PDB entry 4G8I | X-ray diffraction, 1.60 A resolution | chains A and B of the 3 polymer chains in the assembly

# Chain A
Protein: HLA class I histocompatibility antigen, B-27 alpha chain
From: Homo sapiens
Reference sequence: P03989 (1B27_HUMAN); residues 1-276 here correspond to UniProt positions 25-300 (UniProt number = residue number + 24)
Sequence (276 residues; each row starts with the number of its first residue):
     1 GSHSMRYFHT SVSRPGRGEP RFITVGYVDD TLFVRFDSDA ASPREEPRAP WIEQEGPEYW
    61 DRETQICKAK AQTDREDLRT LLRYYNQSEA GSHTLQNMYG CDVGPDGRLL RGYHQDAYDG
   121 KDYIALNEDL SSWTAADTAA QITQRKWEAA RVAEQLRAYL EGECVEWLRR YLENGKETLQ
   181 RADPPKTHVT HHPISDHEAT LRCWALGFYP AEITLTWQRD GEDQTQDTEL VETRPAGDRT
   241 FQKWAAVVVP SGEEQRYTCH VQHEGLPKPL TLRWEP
Disulfide bonds: C101-C164, C203-C259

# Chain B
Protein: Beta-2-microglobulin
From: Homo sapiens
Reference sequence: P61769 (B2MG_HUMAN); residues 1-99 here correspond to UniProt positions 21-119 (UniProt number = residue number + 20)
Sequence (99 residues; row label = number of the first residue in the row):
     1 IQRTPKIQVY SRHPAENGKS NFLNCYVSGF HPSDIEVDLL KNGERIEKVE HSDLSFSKDW
    61 SFYLLYYTEF TPTEKDEYAC RVNHVTLSQP KIVKWDRDM
Disulfide bonds: C25-C80
Swiss-Prot annotation at these positions:
  - modified residue: Q2 (Pyrrolidone carboxylic acid)
  - glycosylation: I1 (N-linked (Glc) (glycation) isoleucine), K19 (N-linked (Glc) (glycation) lysine), K41 (N-linked (Glc) (glycation) lysine), K48 (N-linked (Glc) (glycation) lysine), K58 (N-linked (Glc) (glycation) lysine), K91 (N-linked (Glc) (glycation) lysine), K94 (N-linked (Glc) (glycation) lysine)

# How chain A and chain B interact
Pairs across the interface (52):
  F8(A) with S55(B); F56(B), hydrophobic
  H9(A) with F56(B)
  T10(A) with L54(B); F56(B); F62(B)
  V12(A) with S33(B)
  I23(A) with L54(B)
  V25(A) with D53(B); S55(B)
  Y27(A) with Y63(B), hydrogen bond
  R35(A) with D53(B), salt bridge
  T94(A) with F62(B)
  Q96(A) with H31(B), hydrogen bond; F56(B); W60(B), hydrogen bond (side chain-backbone); F62(B)
  N97(A) with F56(B)
  Q115(A) with W60(B)
  D116(A) with W60(B)
  A117(A) with W60(B), hydrophobic
  D119(A) with I1(B); H31(B)
  G120(A) with H31(B), hydrogen bond (backbone-side chain)
  D122(A) with W60(B), hydrogen bond
  H192(A) with D98(B)
  R202(A) with D98(B), hydrogen bond (side chain-backbone); M99(B)
  W204(A) with D98(B); M99(B), hydrophobic
  V231(A) with Q8(B)
  E232(A) with K6(B), salt bridge; Q8(B), hydrogen bond (backbone-side chain); Y26(B); S28(B), hydrogen bond
  T233(A) with Y26(B)
  R234(A) with Q8(B), hydrogen bond; Y10(B); Y26(B); M99(B), hydrogen bond (side chain-backbone)
  P235(A) with Y10(B), hydrogen bond (backbone-side chain); N24(B); Y26(B); L65(B), hydrophobic
  A236(A) with R12(B), hydrogen bond (backbone-side chain); N24(B), hydrogen bond (backbone-side chain)
  G237(A) with R12(B), hydrogen bond (backbone-side chain)
  D238(A) with R12(B)
  Q242(A) with Y10(B); S11(B), hydrogen bond (side chain-backbone); R12(B), hydrogen bond (side chain-backbone)
  W244(A) with M99(B), hydrogen bond (side chain-backbone)
Also at the interface, not in a pair above, chain A (33 interface residues in all): R48, M98, K121
Also at the interface, not in a pair above, chain B (23 interface residues in all): H13, D34

# Summary
Chain A and chain B form an interface of 33 and 23 residues respectively; the contacts include 17 hydrogen
bonds and 2 salt bridges. Among the polar pairs are R35(A)-D53(B), E232(A)-K6(B) and Y27(A)-Y63(B).
Chain A is HLA class I histocompatibility antigen, B-27 alpha chain and chain B is Beta-2-microglobulin, both
from Homo sapiens; the structure, Crystal Structure of HLA B2705-KK10-L6M, was determined by X-ray
diffraction, deposited together with 4G8G, 4G9D and 4G9F.
